8UH7 - chains D and H of the 10 polymer chains in the assembly; structure by X-ray diffraction, 2.63 A resolution.

[Chain D]
Protein: Sliding-clamp-loader large subunit
UniProtKB: P04526 (LOADL_BPT4); residues 1-319 here = UniProt positions 1-319
Amino-acid sequence (324 residues; row label = number of the first residue in the row; numbers below 1 keep their minus sign (Gly-4 is residue -4)):
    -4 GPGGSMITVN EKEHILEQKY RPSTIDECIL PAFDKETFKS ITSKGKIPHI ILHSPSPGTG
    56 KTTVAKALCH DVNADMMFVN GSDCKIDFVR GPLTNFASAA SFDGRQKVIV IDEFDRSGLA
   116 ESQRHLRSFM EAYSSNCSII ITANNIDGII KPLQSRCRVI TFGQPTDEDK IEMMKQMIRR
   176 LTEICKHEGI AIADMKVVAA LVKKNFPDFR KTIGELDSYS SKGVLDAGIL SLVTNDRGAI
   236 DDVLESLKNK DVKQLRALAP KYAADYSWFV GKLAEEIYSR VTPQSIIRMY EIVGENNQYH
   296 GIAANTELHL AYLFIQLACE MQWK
Not modelled in the structure: -4 to 0
Sequence notes: expression tag (-4 to 0)
Curated features (UniProtKB/Swiss-Prot):
  - binding site (ATP): Glu12 to Tyr15, Ile24, Gly53 to Thr58, Arg205
Ion coordination: Mg2+: Thr57, Glu108 (together with 08T)
Residues lining bound ligands:
  - 08T ([[[(2R,3S,4R,5R)-5-(6-aminopurin-9-yl)-3,4-bis(oxidanyl)oxolan-2-yl]methoxy-oxidanyl-phosphoryl]oxy-oxidanyl-phosphoryl]oxy-tris(fluoranyl)beryllium), molecule 1: Glu12, Tyr15, Arg16, Pro17, Glu22, Cys23, Ile24, Leu25, Pro52, Gly53, Thr54, Gly55, Lys56, Thr57, Thr58, Glu108, Asn139, Arg175, Phe204, Arg205, Ile208
  - 08T, molecule 2: Glu126, Pro147, Arg151

[Chain H]
Protein: Sliding clamp
UniProtKB: P04525 (CLAMP_BPT4); residues 6001-6228 here correspond to UniProt positions 1-228 (UniProt number = residue number - 6000)
Amino-acid sequence (228 residues; each row starts with the number of its first residue):
  6001 MKLSKDTTAL LKNFATINSG IMLKSGQFIM TRAVNGTTYA EANISDVIDF DVAIYDLNGF
  6061 LGILSLVNDD AEISQSEDGN IKIADARSTI FWPAADPSTV VAPNKPIPFP VASAVTEIKA
  6121 EDLQQLLRVS RGLQIDTIAI TVKEGKIVIN GFNKVEDSAL TRVKYSLTLG DYDGENTFNF
  6181 IINMANMKMQ PGNYKLLLWA KGKQGAAKFE GEHANYVVAL EADSTHDF
Modified / non-standard residues: Mse6001, Mse6022, Mse6030, Mse6184, Mse6187, Mse6189 (selenomethionine; parent Met)

[How chain D and chain H interact]
Contacting residue pairs - 8 pairs, chain D then chain H:
  Asp70(D) - Arg6162(H)  salt bridge
  Met72(D) - Val6155(H)
  Met72(D) - Glu6156(H)
  Phe73(D) - Ser6158(H)
  Phe83(D) - Val6155(H)  hydrophobic
  Pro87(D) - Glu6156(H)
  Asn90(D) - Glu6156(H)
  Phe91(D) - Glu6156(H)
Other interface residues (no listed pair), chain D (9 interface residues in all): Lys7, Lys102
Other interface residues (no listed pair), chain H (5 interface residues in all): Asp6223

[Overview]
The interface between chain D and chain H involves 9 residues on one side and 5 on the other; the contacts
include 1 salt bridge. Its one salt-bridged contact is Asp70(D)-Arg6162(H). Ligands of chain D: compound 08T.
Here chain D is Sliding-clamp-loader large subunit and chain H is Sliding clamp. Entry 8UH7 (Structure of T4
Bacteriophage clamp loader bound to the T4 clamp, primer-template DNA, and ATP analog) was determined by X-ray
diffraction (same publication as 8UK9, 8UNF and 8UNH).
